Entry 4NUO (X-ray diffraction, 1.75 A resolution); this record covers chain A.

== Chain A ==
Name: Ancylostoma secreted protein 2
From: Necator americanus
UniProt: J9ULM6 (J9ULM6_NECAM); numbering as in UniProt (aligned over 1-210)
Amino-acid sequence (210 residues; numbered 1 to 210; the number before each row is that of its first residue):
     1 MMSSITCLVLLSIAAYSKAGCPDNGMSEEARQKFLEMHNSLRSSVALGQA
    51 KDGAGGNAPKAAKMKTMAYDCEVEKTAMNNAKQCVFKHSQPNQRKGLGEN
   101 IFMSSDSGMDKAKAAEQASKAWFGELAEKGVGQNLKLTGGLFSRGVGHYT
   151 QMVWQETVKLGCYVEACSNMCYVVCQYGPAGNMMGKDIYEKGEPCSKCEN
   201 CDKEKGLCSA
Not modelled in the structure: 1-17
Cystine bridges: Cys-21/Cys-71, Cys-84/Cys-167, Cys-162/Cys-175, Cys-195/Cys-201, Cys-198/Cys-208
Metal / ion sites: Zn2+: His-88, His-148
From the paper describing this entry:
  - Zn2+ coordination: His-88, His-148
  - mutagenesis - H88A: abolished catalytic activity
  - catalytic residues: His-88
  - catalytic residues: Glu-99, Glu-125, His-148 (proposed by the authors, not directly observed)

== In short ==
The Zn2+ site is built by His-88 and His-148. From the paper: catalytic residues His-88, Glu-99 and Glu-125
among others; H88A abolishes catalytic activity.
Chain A is Ancylostoma secreted protein 2 (Necator americanus); the structure, Crystal structure of zinc-bound
Na-ASP-2, was determined by X-ray diffraction (same publication as 4NUI, 4NUK and 4NUN).
